PDB entry 6GR8 | X-ray diffraction, 1.75 A resolution | chains A and B

== Chain A ==
Name: Aurora kinase C
Organism: Homo sapiens
Notes: EC 2.7.11.1
UniProtKB: Q9UQB9 (AURKC_HUMAN); residues 36-305 here = UniProt positions 36-305
Sequence (274 residues; numbered 32 to 305; the number before each row is that of its first residue):
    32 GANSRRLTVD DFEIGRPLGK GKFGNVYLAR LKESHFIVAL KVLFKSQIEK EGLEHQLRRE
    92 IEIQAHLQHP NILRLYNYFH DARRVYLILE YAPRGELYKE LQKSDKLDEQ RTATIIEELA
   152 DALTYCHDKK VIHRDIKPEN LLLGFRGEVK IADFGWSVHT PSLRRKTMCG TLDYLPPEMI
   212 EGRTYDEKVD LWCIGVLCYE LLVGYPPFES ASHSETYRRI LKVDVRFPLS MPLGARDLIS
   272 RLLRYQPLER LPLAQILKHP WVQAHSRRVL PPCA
Not modelled in the structure: 304-305
Construct notes: expression tag (32-35); conflict Asp136 (Glu in Q9UQB9)
Modified / non-standard residues: Thr39 (phosphothreonine; TPO); Thr198 (phosphothreonine; TPO)
Ligand contacts: F8Z (1-[(2R,3S)-2-[[1,3-benzodioxol-5-ylmethyl(methyl)amino]methyl]-3-methyl-6-oxidanylidene-5-[(2S)-1-oxidanylpropan-2-yl]-3,4-dihydro-2H-1,5-benzoxazocin-8-yl]-3-(4-methoxyphenyl)urea): Leu49, Gly50, Lys51, Gly52, Lys53, Phe54, Val57, Ala70, Lys72, Leu74, Ile79, Leu84, Gln87, Leu88, Glu91, Leu104, Leu118, Leu120, Glu121, Tyr122, Ala123, Glu127, Glu170, Asn171, Leu173, Ala183, Asp184, Gly186
Swiss-Prot annotation at these positions:
  - active site: Asp166 (Proton acceptor)
  - binding site (ATP): Leu49 to Val57, Lys72
  - modified residue: Thr198 (Phosphothreonine)
  - natural variant: Gly52 (G52E: In a lung adenocarcinoma sample), Glu148 (E148Q: In a lung squamous cell carcinoma sample), His244 (H244Q: In a lung adenocarcinoma sample)
  - mutagenesis: Lys72 (K72R: Impairs kinase activity), Asp166 (D166Y: Impairs kinase activity, and keeps AURKC with the chromosomes until the end of mitosis), Thr198 (T198A: Impairs kinase activity)

== Chain B ==
Name: Inner centromere protein
Organism: Homo sapiens
UniProtKB: Q9NQS7 (INCE_HUMAN); numbering as in UniProt (aligned over 835-903)
Sequence (70 residues; row label = number of the first residue in the row):
   834 MEAHPRKPIP TWARGTPLSQ AIIHQYYHPP NLLELFGTIL PLDLEDIFKK SKPRYHKRTS
   894 SAVWNSPPLQ
Not modelled in the structure: 834-837
Construct notes: initiating methionine (834)
Modified / non-standard residues: Ser893 (phosphoserine; SEP); Ser894 (phosphoserine; SEP)
Swiss-Prot annotation at these positions:
  - modified residue: Thr892 (Phosphothreonine), Ser893 (Phosphoserine), Ser894 (Phosphoserine), Ser899 (Phosphoserine)

== Interface between chain A and chain B ==
Contacting residue pairs (111):
  Asn34(A) - Leu866(B)
  Asn34(A) - Gly870(B)
  Asn34(A) - Thr871(B)  hydrogen bond (backbone-backbone)
  Arg36(A) - Glu867(B)  salt bridge
  Arg36(A) - Phe869(B)
  Arg36(A) - Gly870(B)
  Glu44(A) - Trp845(B)
  Ile45(A) - Pro838(B)
  Ile45(A) - Pro843(B)
  Ile45(A) - Trp845(B)
  Gly46(A) - Ile842(B)
  Gly46(A) - Pro843(B)
  Gly46(A) - Trp845(B)
  Gly46(A) - Ala846(B)
  Arg47(A) - Ile842(B)
  Arg47(A) - Ala846(B)  hydrogen bond (side chain-backbone)
  Arg47(A) - Arg847(B)
  Tyr58(A) - Pro838(B)
  Leu59(A) - Ala846(B)
  Leu59(A) - Leu851(B)  hydrophobic
  Ala60(A) - Trp845(B)
  Arg61(A) - Trp845(B)
  Leu62(A) - Leu868(B)  hydrophobic
  Leu62(A) - Phe869(B)  hydrophobic
  Ser65(A) - Leu868(B)
  Phe67(A) - Gln858(B)
  Phe67(A) - Pro863(B)  hydrophobic
  Phe67(A) - Leu865(B)  hydrophobic
  Phe67(A) - Leu868(B)  hydrophobic
  Phe67(A) - Phe869(B)  hydrophobic
  Ile68(A) - Ala854(B)  hydrophobic
  Ile68(A) - Ile855(B)  hydrophobic
  Ile68(A) - Gln858(B)  hydrogen bond (backbone-side chain)
  Lys76(A) - Ile880(B)  hydrogen bond (side chain-backbone)
  Lys76(A) - Phe881(B)
  Ile79(A) - Phe881(B)  hydrophobic
  Glu80(A) - Phe881(B)
  Glu80(A) - Lys883(B)  salt bridge
  Glu80(A) - Lys885(B)  salt bridge
  Glu85(A) - Leu877(B)
  Glu85(A) - Phe881(B)
  Glu85(A) - Lys885(B)  salt bridge
  Glu85(A) - Tyr888(B)  hydrogen bond
  His86(A) - Arg887(B)
  Arg89(A) - Leu875(B)
  Arg89(A) - Leu877(B)
  Arg89(A) - Arg887(B)  hydrogen bond (side chain-backbone)
  Arg89(A) - Tyr888(B)  hydrogen bond (side chain-backbone)
  Arg89(A) - Arg891(B)
  Arg90(A) - Arg887(B)
  Arg90(A) - Ser894(B)
  Ile92(A) - Ile872(B)  hydrophobic
  Ile92(A) - Leu875(B)  hydrophobic
  Glu93(A) - Arg891(B)  salt bridge
  Glu93(A) - Trp897(B)
  Ile94(A) - Trp897(B)  hydrophobic
  Ala96(A) - Pro901(B)
  Ala96(A) - Leu902(B)  hydrogen bond (backbone-backbone)
  His97(A) - Trp897(B)
  His97(A) - Ser899(B)
  His97(A) - Pro900(B)
  His97(A) - Pro901(B)
  His97(A) - Leu902(B)
  Leu98(A) - Trp897(B)  hydrophobic
  Leu98(A) - Leu902(B)
  Gln99(A) - Leu902(B)
  Arg105(A) - Leu865(B)
  Arg105(A) - Gln903(B)  hydrogen bond
  Leu106(A) - Ile872(B)
  Tyr107(A) - Leu865(B)  hydrophobic
  Tyr107(A) - Phe869(B)  hydrophobic
  Tyr107(A) - Ile872(B)
  Tyr107(A) - Gln903(B)  hydrogen bond (backbone-side chain)
  Asn108(A) - Phe869(B)  hydrogen bond (side chain-backbone)
  Asn108(A) - Gly870(B)
  Asn108(A) - Thr871(B)  hydrogen bond (side chain-backbone)
  Asn108(A) - Ile872(B)
  Tyr109(A) - Ile872(B)  hydrophobic
  Tyr109(A) - Leu873(B)  hydrogen bond (side chain-backbone)
  Tyr109(A) - Pro874(B)  hydrogen bond (side chain-backbone)
  Tyr109(A) - Leu875(B)
  His111(A) - Asp879(B)  salt bridge
  His111(A) - Ile880(B)
  Val116(A) - Ile880(B)  hydrophobic
  Ile119(A) - Phe869(B)  hydrophobic
  Tyr122(A) - Ile855(B)  hydrophobic
  Pro124(A) - Ile855(B)  hydrophobic
  Tyr156(A) - Leu902(B)
  Lys160(A) - Trp897(B)
  Lys160(A) - Ser899(B)
  Val162(A) - Trp897(B)  hydrophobic
  Phe176(A) - Ile855(B)  hydrophobic
  Phe176(A) - Ile856(B)  hydrophobic
  Phe176(A) - Tyr859(B)  hydrophobic
  Arg177(A) - Tyr859(B)  hydrogen bond
  Glu179(A) - Tyr859(B)  hydrogen bond
  Val189(A) - Ser894(B)
  His190(A) - Ser894(B)
  His190(A) - Val896(B)  hydrogen bond (side chain-backbone)
  His190(A) - Trp897(B)
  Thr191(A) - Ser893(B)
  Pro192(A) - Ser893(B)
  Pro192(A) - Val896(B)
  Ser193(A) - Ser893(B)
  Arg195(A) - Ser893(B)
  Arg196(A) - Thr892(B)  hydrogen bond
  Arg196(A) - Ser893(B)
  Arg196(A) - Ser894(B)
  Pro302(A) - Tyr859(B)
  Pro303(A) - Tyr859(B)
  Pro303(A) - Tyr860(B)  hydrophobic
Interface residues without a listed pair, chain A (60 interface residues in all): Leu38, His66, Val69, Val73, Leu88, Gln95, Leu301
Interface residues without a listed pair, chain B (45 interface residues in all): Lys890

== Summary ==
60 residues of chain A and 45 residues of chain B are in contact, with 18 hydrogen bonds and 6 salt bridges.
Among the polar pairs are Arg36(A)-Glu867(B), Glu80(A)-Lys883(B) and Glu80(A)-Lys885(B). Ligands of chain A:
compound F8Z.
Here chain A is Aurora kinase C and chain B is Inner centromere protein, both from Homo sapiens. Entry 6GR8
(Human AURKC INCENP complex bound to BRD-7880) was determined by X-ray diffraction.
